Entry 8HC1 (electron microscopy, 2.30 A resolution); this record covers chains B and F of the 48 polymer chains in the assembly.

[Chain B (and F)]
Protein: Urease subunit beta
Source organism: Helicobacter pylori 26695
Notes: EC 3.5.1.5; chain F of this document is another copy of the same molecule, construct and numbering; everything in this record applies to it too
UniProt: P69996 (URE1_HELPY); numbering as in UniProt (aligned over 1-569)
Amino-acid sequence (569 residues; numbered 1 to 569; the number before each row is that of its first residue):
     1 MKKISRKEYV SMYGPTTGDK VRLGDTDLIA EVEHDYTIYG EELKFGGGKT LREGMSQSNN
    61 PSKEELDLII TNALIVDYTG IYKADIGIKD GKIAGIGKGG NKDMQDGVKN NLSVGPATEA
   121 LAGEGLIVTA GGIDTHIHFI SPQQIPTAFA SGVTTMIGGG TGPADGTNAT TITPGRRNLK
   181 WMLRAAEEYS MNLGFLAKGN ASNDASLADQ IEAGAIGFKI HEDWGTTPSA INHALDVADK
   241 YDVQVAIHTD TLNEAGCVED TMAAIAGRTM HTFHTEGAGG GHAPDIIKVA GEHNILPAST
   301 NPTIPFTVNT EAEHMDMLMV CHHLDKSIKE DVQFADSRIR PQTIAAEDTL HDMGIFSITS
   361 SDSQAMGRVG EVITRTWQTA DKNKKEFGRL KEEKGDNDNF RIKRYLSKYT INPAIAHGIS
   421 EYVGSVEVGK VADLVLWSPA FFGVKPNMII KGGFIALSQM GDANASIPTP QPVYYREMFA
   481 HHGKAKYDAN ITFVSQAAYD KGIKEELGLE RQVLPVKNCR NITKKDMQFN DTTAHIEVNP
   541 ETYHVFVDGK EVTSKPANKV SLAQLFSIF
UniProt features mapped onto this chain:
  - active site: His322 (Proton donor)
  - binding site (Ni(2+)): His136, His138, Lys219, His248, His274, Asp362
  - binding site (substrate): His221
  - modified residue: Lys219 (N6-carboxylysine)
What the authors report for this chain:
  - conformationally variable residues (helix shift, loop rearrangement, side-chain flip): Gly277 to Pro284, Glu330 to Arg340, Val538 to Val545
  - contacts within the chain: Arg338-Tyr543 (hydrogen bond)
  - mutagenesis - Y543A: abolished binding to Urease accessory protein UreH
  - mutagenesis - D336A, Y543A: abolished catalytic activity
  - mutagenesis - D336A: unchanged binding to Urease accessory protein UreH
  - catalytic residues: Lys219 (citing earlier work)

[Interface between chain B and chain F]
Pairs across the interface (138):
  Phe139(B) with Phe479(F)
  Ile140(B) with Met460(F), hydrophobic; Met478(F); Phe479(F)
  Ser141(B) with Met460(F); Met478(F); Phe479(F)
  Pro142(B) with Glu477(F); Met478(F); Phe479(F); His482(F)
  Gln143(B) with Ala463(F); Arg476(F); Glu477(F), hydrogen bond (side chain-backbone)
  Gln144(B) with Ala463(F)
  Thr147(B) with Ala463(F)
  Thr161(B) with Glu119(F), hydrogen bond; Phe454(F)
  Gly162(B) with Phe479(F)
  Pro163(B) with Met448(F); Ile455(F); Ser458(F); Met460(F), hydrophobic; Met478(F)
  Ala164(B) with Glu119(F); Ala120(F); Leu121(F), hydrophobic; Ile455(F)
  Asp165(B) with Phe45(F); Ala120(F), hydrogen bond (backbone-backbone); Leu121(F); Ala122(F), hydrogen bond (side chain-backbone)
  Gly166(B) with Phe45(F); Glu119(F), hydrogen bond (backbone-side chain); Ala120(F), hydrogen bond (backbone-backbone)
  Thr167(B) with Glu119(F), hydrogen bond
  Asn168(B) with Pro468(F)
  Ala169(B) with Phe45(F), hydrophobic
  Pro174(B) with Pro116(F); Ala117(F); Thr118(F); Glu119(F)
  Gly175(B) with Ala117(F)
  Arg177(B) with Asp67(F)
  Asn178(B) with Asp67(F), hydrogen bond (side chain-backbone); Ala117(F), hydrogen bond (side chain-backbone); Phe454(F)
  Trp181(B) with Gly452(F); Phe454(F), hydrophobic; Ala485(F); Asp488(F); Ala489(F)
  Met182(B) with Phe454(F), hydrophobic; Phe479(F), hydrophobic
  Arg184(B) with Gly483(F); Lys484(F), hydrogen bond (backbone-backbone); Ala485(F); Asp488(F), salt bridge
  Ala185(B) with Phe479(F); His482(F); Gly483(F); Ala485(F), hydrophobic
  Glu187(B) with Lys484(F), salt bridge
  Glu188(B) with His482(F); Gly483(F), hydrogen bond (side chain-backbone)
  Tyr189(B) with Phe479(F); His482(F), hydrogen bond
  Lys198(B) with Gln57(F), hydrogen bond; Gly115(F); Pro116(F), hydrogen bond (side chain-backbone); Thr118(F), hydrogen bond (side chain-backbone)
  Asn200(B) with Glu53(F); Gln57(F), hydrogen bond (backbone-side chain)
  Ala201(B) with Glu53(F); Asn59(F); Pro116(F), hydrophobic
  Ser202(B) with Glu53(F), hydrogen bond; Asn59(F), hydrogen bond (backbone-side chain)
  Asn203(B) with Asn59(F), hydrogen bond (side chain-backbone); Pro61(F)
  Ser206(B) with Pro116(F)
  Glu222(B) with Gly47(F); Arg52(F)
  Asp223(B) with Phe45(F); Gly46(F); Gly47(F); Leu51(F); Arg52(F)
  Trp224(B) with Phe45(F); Leu51(F); Arg52(F); Glu53(F), hydrogen bond (backbone-backbone); Gln57(F); Thr118(F); Glu119(F); Ala120(F), hydrophobic
  Gly225(B) with Arg52(F); Glu53(F)
  Thr227(B) with Glu53(F), hydrogen bond
  Ala230(B) with Glu53(F)
  Leu252(B) with Gly48(F)
  Glu254(B) with Arg52(F), salt bridge
  Met317(B) with Ser466(F), hydrogen bond; Ile467(F)
  Val320(B) with Ile467(F), hydrophobic; Thr469(F)
  His322(B) with Gly46(F); Gly47(F)
  His323(B) with Phe45(F), hydrogen bond (side chain-backbone); Lys49(F), hydrogen bond (backbone-side chain); Ala122(F); Glu124(F)
  Leu324(B) with Lys49(F)
  Ile328(B) with Ser11(F); Met12(F), hydrophobic
  Glu330(B) with Glu8(F)
  Asp331(B) with Lys49(F)
  Phe334(B) with Gly47(F); Gly48(F)
  Gln364(B) with Met460(F); Asp462(F); Ala463(F); Ala465(F), hydrogen bond (backbone-backbone); Ser466(F); Ile467(F); Pro468(F)
  Ala365(B) with Ser466(F), hydrogen bond (backbone-backbone)
  Met366(B) with Ser466(F), hydrogen bond (backbone-backbone)
  Gly367(B) with Ala465(F); Ser466(F)
  Arg368(B) with Asn464(F); Ser466(F)
  Val369(B) with Ala463(F)
  Gly370(B) with Asn464(F), hydrogen bond (backbone-side chain)
  Glu371(B) with Asn464(F), hydrogen bond
  Tyr487(B) with Lys484(F), hydrogen bond
  Gly508(B) with Lys484(F)
  Glu510(B) with Lys484(F), salt bridge
Other interface residues (no listed pair), chain B (67 interface residues in all): Ile145, Thr170, Ile172, Lys180, Gln210, Cys321
Other interface residues (no listed pair), chain F (53 interface residues in all): Met55, Asp90, Gly461, Lys486, Tyr487

[Overview]
67 residues of chain B and 53 residues of chain F are in contact, with 30 hydrogen bonds and 4 salt bridges.
Among the polar pairs are Arg184(B)-Asp488(F), Glu187(B)-Lys484(F) and Glu254(B)-Arg52(F). From the paper: the
catalytic residue Lys219(B); D336A and Y543A of chain B abolish catalytic activity.
Chain B and chain F are both Urease subunit beta (Helicobacter pylori 26695); the structure, CryoEM structure
of Helicobacter pylori UreFD/urease complex, was determined by electron microscopy, deposited together with
8HCN.
